PDB entry 5G0T | X-ray diffraction, 1.54 A resolution | chains A and C of the 4 polymer chains in the assembly

Chain A (and C):
Molecule: Enoyl-[acyl-carrier-protein] reductase [NADH]
Organism: Mycobacterium tuberculosis
Notes: EC 1.3.1.9; chain C of this document is another copy of the same molecule, construct and numbering; everything in this record applies to it too
Reference sequence: P9WGR1 (INHA_MYCTU); residue numbers follow UniProt; this construct covers 1-269
Chain sequence (269 residues; row label = number of the first residue in the row):
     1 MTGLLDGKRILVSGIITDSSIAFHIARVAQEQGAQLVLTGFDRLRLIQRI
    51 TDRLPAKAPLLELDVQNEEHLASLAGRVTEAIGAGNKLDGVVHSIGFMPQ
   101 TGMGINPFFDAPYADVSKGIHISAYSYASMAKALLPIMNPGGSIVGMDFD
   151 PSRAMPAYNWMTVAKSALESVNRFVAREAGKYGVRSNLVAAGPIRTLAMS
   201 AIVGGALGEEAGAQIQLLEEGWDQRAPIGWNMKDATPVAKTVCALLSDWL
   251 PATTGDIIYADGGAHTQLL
Not modelled in the structure: 1-2, 198-204 (chain C: 1, 197-214)
Residues lining bound ligands:
  - NAD (nicotinamide-adenine-dinucleotide): Gly14, Ile15, Ile16, Ser20, Ile21, Phe41, Leu63, Asp64, Val65, Gln66, Ser94, Ile95, Gly96, Phe97, Ile122, Met147, Asp148, Phe149, Tyr158, Met161, Lys165, Ala191, Gly192, Pro193, Ile194, Thr196
  - S72 (1-benzyl-N-[cis-4-(2-{[(4-fluorophenyl)methyl][2-(methylamino)-2-oxoethyl]amino}-2-oxoethyl)cyclohexyl]-5-methyl-1H-1,2,3-triazole-4-carboxamide): Gly96, Phe97, Met98, Gln100, Met103, Phe149, Met155, Pro156, Tyr158, Met161, Lys165, Pro193, Leu197, Leu218
Swiss-Prot annotation at these positions:
  - binding site (NAD(+)): Ser20, Ile21, Asp64, Val65, Ile95, Gly96, Lys165, Ile194
  - binding site (substrate): Tyr158
  - site: Phe149 (May act as an intermediate that passes the hydride ion from NADH to the substrate), Tyr158 (Transition state stabilizer)
  - modified residue: Thr266 (Phosphothreonine)
  - mutagenesis: Ser94 (S94A: Confers INH and ETH resistance. The mutant is 17 times more resistant to inhibition by the INH-NAD adduct ...), Asp148 (D148G: Confers pyridomycin resistance. Has no impact on the susceptibility to isoniazid and moxifloxacin. 14-fold decrease in NADH affinity, while no effect on catalytic activity), Tyr158 (Y158A: 1500-fold decrease in catalytic activity while no effect on lipid substrate affinity; Y158F: 24-fold decrease in catalytic activity while no effect on lipid substrate affinity ...), Lys165 (K165A/M: Loss of enzyme's ability to bind NADH; K165Q/R: No effect on the enzyme's catalytic ability or on its ability to bind NADH), Thr266 (T266A: No effect on catalytic activity. Loss of phosphorylation. Does not alter growth of M.tuberculosis ...)
From the paper describing this entry:
  - binding site for S72: Phe97, Tyr158
  - catalytic residues: Tyr158 (citing earlier work)

How chain A and chain C interact:
Pairs across the interface (73; chain A residue first):
  Phe108(A) - Ala128(C)  hydrophobic
  Phe108(A) - Phe174(C)  hydrophobic
  Phe108(A) - Glu178(C)
  Phe109(A) - Ala128(C)
  Phe109(A) - Ala131(C)  hydrophobic
  Phe109(A) - Lys132(C)  hydrogen bond (backbone-side chain)
  Phe109(A) - Leu135(C)  hydrophobic
  Phe109(A) - Glu178(C)
  Asp110(A) - Lys132(C)  salt bridge
  Ala111(A) - Tyr125(C)  hydrogen bond (backbone-side chain)
  Pro112(A) - Tyr125(C)
  Tyr113(A) - Ser117(C)  hydrogen bond (side chain-backbone)
  Tyr113(A) - Ile120(C)
  Tyr113(A) - His121(C)  hydrogen bond (side chain-backbone)
  Tyr113(A) - Tyr125(C)  hydrogen bond (backbone-side chain)
  Val116(A) - Tyr125(C)  hydrophobic
  Ser117(A) - Tyr113(C)  hydrogen bond (backbone-side chain)
  Ser117(A) - Ser117(C)  hydrogen bond
  Ile120(A) - Tyr113(C)
  Ile120(A) - Ile120(C)  hydrophobic
  His121(A) - Tyr113(C)  hydrogen bond (backbone-side chain)
  Tyr125(A) - Ala111(C)  hydrogen bond (side chain-backbone)
  Tyr125(A) - Pro112(C)
  Tyr125(A) - Tyr113(C)  hydrogen bond (side chain-backbone)
  Tyr125(A) - Val116(C)  hydrophobic
  Tyr125(A) - Trp160(C)  hydrophobic
  Ala128(A) - Phe108(C)  hydrophobic
  Ala128(A) - Phe109(C)
  Ala128(A) - Trp160(C)  hydrophobic
  Ala131(A) - Phe109(C)  hydrophobic
  Lys132(A) - Phe109(C)  hydrogen bond (side chain-backbone)
  Lys132(A) - Asp110(C)  salt bridge
  Leu135(A) - Phe109(C)  hydrophobic
  Pro151(A) - Ser170(C)
  Pro151(A) - Arg173(C)  hydrogen bond (backbone-side chain)
  Ser152(A) - Arg173(C)  hydrogen bond (backbone-side chain)
  Ala154(A) - Arg173(C)
  Ala154(A) - Phe174(C)  hydrophobic
  Ala154(A) - Arg177(C)
  Met155(A) - Phe174(C)
  Met155(A) - Arg177(C)
  Pro156(A) - Arg177(C)
  Asn159(A) - Phe174(C)
  Trp160(A) - Tyr125(C)  hydrophobic
  Trp160(A) - Ala128(C)  hydrophobic
  Trp160(A) - Val171(C)  hydrophobic
  Thr162(A) - Ser170(C)
  Thr162(A) - Phe174(C)
  Val163(A) - Ala167(C)
  Val163(A) - Ser170(C)
  Val163(A) - Val171(C)  hydrophobic
  Ser166(A) - Ser166(C)
  Ser166(A) - Ser170(C)  hydrogen bond
  Ser166(A) - Arg173(C)
  Ala167(A) - Val163(C)
  Ser170(A) - Thr162(C)
  Ser170(A) - Val163(C)
  Ser170(A) - Ser166(C)  hydrogen bond
  Val171(A) - Trp160(C)  hydrophobic
  Val171(A) - Val163(C)  hydrophobic
  Arg173(A) - Pro151(C)  hydrogen bond (side chain-backbone)
  Arg173(A) - Ser152(C)  hydrogen bond (side chain-backbone)
  Arg173(A) - Ala154(C)
  Arg173(A) - Ser166(C)
  Phe174(A) - Phe108(C)  hydrophobic
  Phe174(A) - Ala154(C)  hydrophobic
  Phe174(A) - Met155(C)
  Phe174(A) - Asn159(C)
  Phe174(A) - Thr162(C)
  Arg177(A) - Ala154(C)
  Arg177(A) - Met155(C)
  Arg177(A) - Pro156(C)
  Glu178(A) - Phe109(C)
Also at the interface, not in a pair above, chain A (34 interface residues in all): Arg153, Val175
Also at the interface, not in a pair above, chain C (34 interface residues in all): Arg153, Val175

Summary:
Chain A and chain C each contribute 34 residues to their interface; the contacts include 17 hydrogen bonds and
2 salt bridges. Polar contacts include Asp110(A)-Lys132(C), Phe109(A)-Lys132(C) and Ala111(A)-Tyr125(C). Bound
to chain A: NAD and compound S72. From the paper: the catalytic residue Tyr158(A); a binding site for S72 at
Phe97(A) and Tyr158(A).
Chain A and chain C are both Enoyl-[acyl-carrier-protein] reductase [NADH] (Mycobacterium tuberculosis); the
structure, InhA in complex with a DNA encoded library hit, was determined by X-ray diffraction (same
publication as 5G0S, 5G0U, 5G0V and 5G0W).
